7ESR - chain A; structure by X-ray diffraction, 1.42 A resolution.

[Chain A]
Name: Probable agmatinase 2
From: Synechocystis sp. PCC 6803
Notes: EC 3.5.3.11
UniProt: P73270 (SPEB2_SYNY3); residues 3-392 here correspond to UniProt positions 1-390 (UniProt number = residue number - 2)
Sequence (392 residues; row label = number of the first residue in the row):
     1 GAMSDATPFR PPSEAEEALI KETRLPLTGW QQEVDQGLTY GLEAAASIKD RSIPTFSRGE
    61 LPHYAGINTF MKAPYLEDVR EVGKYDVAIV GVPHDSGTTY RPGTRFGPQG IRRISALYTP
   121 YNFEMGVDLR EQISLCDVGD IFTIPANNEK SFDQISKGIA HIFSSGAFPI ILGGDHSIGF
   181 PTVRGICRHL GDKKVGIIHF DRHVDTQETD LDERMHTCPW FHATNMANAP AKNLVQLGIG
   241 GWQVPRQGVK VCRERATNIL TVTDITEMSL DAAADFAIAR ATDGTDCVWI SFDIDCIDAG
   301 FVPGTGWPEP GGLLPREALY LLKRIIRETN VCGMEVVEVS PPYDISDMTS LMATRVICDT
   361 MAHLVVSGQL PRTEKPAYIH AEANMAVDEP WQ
Disordered / not traced: 1-10, 389-392
Sequence notes: expression tag (1-2)
Metal / ion sites: Ca2+ site 1: Asp201, Asp293, Asp295 (together with 1,2-ethanediol); Ca2+ site 2: Asp201, Asp205, Asp293 (together with 1,2-ethanediol)
Swiss-Prot annotation at these positions:
  - binding site (Ni(2+)): His176, Asp201, His203, Asp205, Asp293, Asp295

[Overview]
Asp201, Asp293 and Asp295 form the Ca2+ site 1. The Ca2+ site 2 is built by Asp201, Asp205 and Asp293. UniProt
lists 6 Ni2+-binding residues.
Chain A is Probable agmatinase 2 (Synechocystis sp. PCC 6803); the structure, Crystal structure of
Synechocystis sp PCC6803 guanidinium hydrolase (R32), was determined by X-ray diffraction (same publication as
7OI1).
